Entry 5WNK (X-ray diffraction, 3.11 A resolution); this record covers chain A.

[Chain A]
Molecule: Receptor-interacting serine/threonine-protein kinase 4
Source organism: Mus musculus
Notes: EC 2.7.11.1
UniProtKB: Q9ERK0 (RIPK4_MOUSE); residues 1-342 here = UniProt positions 1-342
Amino-acid sequence (342 residues; each row starts with the number of its first residue):
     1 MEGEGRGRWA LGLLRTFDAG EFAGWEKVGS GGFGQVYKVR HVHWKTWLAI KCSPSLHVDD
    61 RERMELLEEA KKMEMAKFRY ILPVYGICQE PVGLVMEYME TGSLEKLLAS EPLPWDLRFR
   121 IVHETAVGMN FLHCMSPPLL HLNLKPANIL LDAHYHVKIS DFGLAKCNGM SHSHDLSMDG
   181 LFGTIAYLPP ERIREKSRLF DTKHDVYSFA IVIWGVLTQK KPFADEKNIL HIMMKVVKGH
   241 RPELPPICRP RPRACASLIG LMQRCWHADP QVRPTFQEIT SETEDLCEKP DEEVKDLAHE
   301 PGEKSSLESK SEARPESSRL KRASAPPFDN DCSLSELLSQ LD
Disordered / not traced: 1-9, 31-32, 168-181, 289-342
Sequence notes: engineered mutation Asn143 (Asp in Q9ERK0)
Ligand contacts: 3,3'-(2,4-diaminopteridine-6,7-diyl)diphenol (B6J): Val28, Gly29, Ser30, Val36, Ala49, Lys51, Glu69, Met73, Leu82, Leu94, Met96, Glu97, Tyr98, Met99, Gly102, Ala147, Asn148, Leu150, Ser160, Asp161, Phe162
Swiss-Prot annotation at these positions:
  - binding site (ATP): Val28 to Val36, Lys51
  - site: Asp342 (Cleavage)
  - cross-link (Glycyl lysine isopeptide (Lys-Gly)): Lys51 (interchain with G-Cter in ubiquitin), Lys145 (interchain with G-Cter in ubiquitin)

[In short]
Chain A binds 3,3'-(2,4-diaminopteridine-6,7-diyl)diphenol. UniProt lists 10 ATP-binding residues.
Chain A is Receptor-interacting serine/threonine-protein kinase 4 (Mus musculus); the structure, Crystal
structure of murine receptor-interacting protein 4 (Ripk4) D143N bound to TG100-115, was determined by X-ray
diffraction (same publication as 5WNI, 5WNJ, 5WNL and 5WNM).
